7WI6 - chains A and B; structure by electron microscopy, 3.71 A resolution.

== Chain A (and B) ==
Name: Metabotropic glutamate receptor 3
Source organism: Homo sapiens
Notes: chain B of this document is another copy of the same molecule, construct and numbering; everything in this record applies to it too
UniProtKB: Q14832 (GRM3_HUMAN); residue numbers follow UniProt; this construct covers 23-879
Chain sequence (887 residues; each row starts with the number of its first residue; numbers below 1 keep their minus sign (Met-7 is residue -7)):
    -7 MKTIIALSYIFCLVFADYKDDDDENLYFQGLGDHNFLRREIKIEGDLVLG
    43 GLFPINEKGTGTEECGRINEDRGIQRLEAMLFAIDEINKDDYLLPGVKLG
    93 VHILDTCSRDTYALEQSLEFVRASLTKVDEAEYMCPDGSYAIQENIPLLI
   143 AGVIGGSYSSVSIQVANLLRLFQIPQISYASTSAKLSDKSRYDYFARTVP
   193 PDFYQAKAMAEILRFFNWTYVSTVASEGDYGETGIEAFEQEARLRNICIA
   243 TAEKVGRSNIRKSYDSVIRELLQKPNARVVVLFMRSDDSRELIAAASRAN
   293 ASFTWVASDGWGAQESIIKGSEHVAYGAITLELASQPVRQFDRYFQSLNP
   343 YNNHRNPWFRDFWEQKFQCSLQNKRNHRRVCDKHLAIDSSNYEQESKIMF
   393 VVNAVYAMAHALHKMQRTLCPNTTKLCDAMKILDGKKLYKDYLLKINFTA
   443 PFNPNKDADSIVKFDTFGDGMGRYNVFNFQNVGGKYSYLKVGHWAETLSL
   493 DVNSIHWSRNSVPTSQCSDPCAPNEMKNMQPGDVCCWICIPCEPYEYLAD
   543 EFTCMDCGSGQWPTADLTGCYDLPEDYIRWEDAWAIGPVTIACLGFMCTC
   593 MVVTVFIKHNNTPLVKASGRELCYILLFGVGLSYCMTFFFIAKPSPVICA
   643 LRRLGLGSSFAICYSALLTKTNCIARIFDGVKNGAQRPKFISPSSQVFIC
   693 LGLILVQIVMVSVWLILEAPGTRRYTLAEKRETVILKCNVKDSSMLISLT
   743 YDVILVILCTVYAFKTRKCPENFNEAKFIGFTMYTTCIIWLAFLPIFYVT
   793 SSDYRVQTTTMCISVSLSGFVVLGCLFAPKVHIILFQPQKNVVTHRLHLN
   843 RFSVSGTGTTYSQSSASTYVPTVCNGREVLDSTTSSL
Not modelled in the structure: -7 to 30, 51-58, 117-139, 249-254, 364-370, 666-685, 757-761, 823-879
Sequence notes: initiating methionine (-7); expression tag (-6 to 22)
Disulfides: Cys240-Cys527, Cys361-Cys373, Cys412-Cys419, Cys509-Cys528, Cys513-Cys531, Cys534-Cys546, Cys549-Cys562
Covalently attached groups: N-acetylglucosamine (NAG) linked to Asn209
Ligand contacts: Z99 (2-[(1S,2S)-2-carboxycyclopropyl]-3-(9H-xanthen-9-yl)-D-alanine): Arg64, Arg68, Ser149, Tyr150, Ser151, Ala172, Ser173, Thr174, Ser175, Asp221, Tyr222, Asp301, Lys389
What the authors report for this chain:
  - binding site for Z99: Arg64, Arg68, Thr174, Tyr222, Lys389
  - mutagenesis - F652A (more than 23 fold), W782A (more than 23 fold): decreased signaling in response to VU0650786
  - mutagenesis - Y656A: increased signaling
  - specificity-determining residues: Asp279

== Interface between chain A and chain B ==
Pairs across the interface - 8 pairs, chain A then chain B:
  Asn159(A) - Asn159(B)
  Asn159(A) - Arg162(B)
  Asn159(A) - Leu163(B)
  Leu160(A) - Leu163(B)  hydrophobic
  Arg162(A) - Asn159(B)
  Leu163(A) - Asn159(B)
  Leu163(A) - Leu160(B)  hydrophobic
  Arg183(A) - Arg183(B)
Interface residues without a listed pair, chain A (8 interface residues in all): Leu106, Gln156, Phe164
Interface residues without a listed pair, chain B (8 interface residues in all): Leu106, Gln156, Phe164

== Summary ==
Chain A and chain B each contribute 8 residues to their interface. Ligands of chain A: compound Z99.
Covalently linked N-acetylglucosamine: at Asn209(A). The paper reports a binding site for Z99 at Arg64(A),
Arg68(A) and Thr174(A) among others; F652A and W782A of chain A reduce signaling in response to VU0650786.
Chain A and chain B are both Metabotropic glutamate receptor 3 (Homo sapiens); the structure, Cryo-EM
structure of LY341495/NAM-bound mGlu3, was determined by electron microscopy (same publication as 7WI8 and
7WIH).
